PDB entry 6UPG | X-ray diffraction, 1.39 A resolution | chain A

Chain A:
Molecule: Mycocyclosin synthase
Source organism: Mycobacterium tuberculosis
Notes: EC 1.14.19.70; engineered mutation(s): 0
UniProtKB: P9WPP6 (CP121_MYCTO); numbering as in UniProt (aligned over 2-396)
Chain sequence (395 residues; row label = number of the first residue in the row):
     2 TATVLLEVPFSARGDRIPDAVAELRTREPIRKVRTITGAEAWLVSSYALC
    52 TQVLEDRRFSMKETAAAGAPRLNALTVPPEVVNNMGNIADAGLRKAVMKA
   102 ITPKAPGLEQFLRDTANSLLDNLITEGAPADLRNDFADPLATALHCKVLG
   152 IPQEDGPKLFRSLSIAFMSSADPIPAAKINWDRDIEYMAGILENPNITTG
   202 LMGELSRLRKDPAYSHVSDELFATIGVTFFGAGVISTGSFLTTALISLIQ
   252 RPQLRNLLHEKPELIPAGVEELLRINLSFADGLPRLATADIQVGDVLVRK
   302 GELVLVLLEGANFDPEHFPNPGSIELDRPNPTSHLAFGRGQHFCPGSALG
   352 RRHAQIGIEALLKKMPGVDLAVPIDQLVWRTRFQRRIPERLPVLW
Ion coordination: heme Fe near Cys345 (its only coordinating residue here)
Residues lining bound ligands:
  - heme (HEM): Met62, Met86, Arg95, Ile102, His146, Phe230, Ala233, Gly234, Ser237, Thr238, Phe241, Leu274, Phe280, Leu284, Arg286, Leu309, Leu336, Ala337, Phe338, Gly339, Gln342, His343, Phe344, Cys345, Pro346, Gly347, Leu350, Gly351
  - cYF-4-OMe (KEQ; (3S,6S)-3-[(4-hydroxyphenyl)methyl]-6-[(4-methoxyphenyl)methyl]piperazine-2,5-dione): Met62, Thr77, Val78, Val82, Val83, Asn85, Ala167, Phe168, Trp182, Val228, Thr229, Ala233, Ser237, Phe280, Arg386
From the paper describing this entry:
  - binding site for cYF-4-OMe: Ser237, Arg386

Summary:
Bound to chain A: heme and cYF-4-OMe. The paper reports a binding site for cYF-4-OMe at Ser237 and Arg386.
Chain A is Mycocyclosin synthase (Mycobacterium tuberculosis); the structure, Crystal structure of
Mycobacterium tuberculosis CYP121 in complex with cYF-4-OMe, was determined by X-ray diffraction together with
6UPI from the same study.
